6E3L - chains C and I of the 6 polymer chains in the assembly; structure by X-ray diffraction, 3.80 A resolution.

Chain C:
Molecule: Interferon gamma receptor 1
From: Homo sapiens
UniProtKB: P15260 (INGR1_HUMAN); residues 1-229 here correspond to UniProt positions 18-246 (UniProt number = residue number + 17)
Sequence (242 residues; row label = number of the first residue in the row; numbers below 1 keep their minus sign (Gly-1 is residue -1)):
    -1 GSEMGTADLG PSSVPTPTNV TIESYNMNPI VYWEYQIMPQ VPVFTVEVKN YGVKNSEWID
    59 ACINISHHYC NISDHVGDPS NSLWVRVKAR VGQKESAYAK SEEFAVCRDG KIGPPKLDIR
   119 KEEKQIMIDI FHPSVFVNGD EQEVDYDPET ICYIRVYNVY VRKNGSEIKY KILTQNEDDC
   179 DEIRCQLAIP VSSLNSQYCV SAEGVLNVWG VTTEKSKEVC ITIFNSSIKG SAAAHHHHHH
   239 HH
Unresolved in the structure: -1 to 10, 138-146, 224-240
Sequence notes: expression tag (-1 to 0, 230-240); engineered mutation Ile149 (Thr166 in P15260), Lys161 (Met178 in P15260), Lys167 (Gln184 in P15260), Asn174 (Lys191 in P15260), Arg182 (Gln199 in P15260), Asn205 (His222 in P15260)
Cystine bridges: Cys60-Cys68, Cys105-Cys150, Cys178-Cys183, Cys197-Cys218
Glycans and other covalent adducts: N-acetylglucosamine (NAG) linked to Asn69
Swiss-Prot annotation at these positions:
  - glycosylation (N-linked (GlcNAc...) asparagine): Asn17, Asn62, Asn69, Asn162, Asn223

Chain I:
Molecule: Interferon gamma receptor 2
From: Homo sapiens
UniProtKB: P38484 (INGR2_HUMAN); residues 28-247 here = UniProt positions 28-247
Sequence (233 residues; row label = number of the first residue in the row):
    26 GSSQLPAPQH PKIRLYNAEQ VLSWEPVALS NSTRPVVYQV QFKYTDSKWF TADIMSIGVN
    86 CTQITATECD FTAASPSAGF PMDFNVTLRL RAELGALHSA WVTMPWFQHY RNVTVGPPEN
   146 IEVTPGEGSL IIRFSSPFDI ADTSTAFFCY YVHYWEKGGI QQVKGPFRSN SISLDNLKPS
   206 RVYCLQVQAQ LLWNKSNIFR VGHLSNISCY ETMADASTEL QQAAAHHHHH HHH
Unresolved in the structure: 26-27, 241-258
Sequence notes: expression tag (26-27, 248-258)
Cystine bridges: Cys86-Cys94, Cys209-Cys234
Glycans and other covalent adducts: cysteine (CYS) linked to Cys174; N-acetylglucosamine (NAG) linked to Asn85, Asn110, Asn137
Small-molecule neighbours: cysteine (CYS): Phe172, Pro191, Arg193, Leu217
Swiss-Prot annotation at these positions:
  - glycosylation (N-linked (GlcNAc...) asparagine): Asn56, Asn85, Asn110, Asn137, Asn219, Asn231
  - natural variant: Arg114 (R114C: In IMD28), Ser124 (S124F: In IMD28), Gly141 (G141R: In IMD28), Thr168 (T168N: In IMD28), Asn222 to Ser230 (deletion: In IMD28), Gly227 (G227R: In IMD28)
  - mutagenesis: Asn110 (N110Q: Complete inhibition of transport to the cell membrane), Asn137 (N137Q: Complete inhibition of transport to the cell membrane), Thr168 (T168A/Q: Does not affect function), Asn231 (N231Q: Complete inhibition of transport to the cell membrane)
Reported in the primary citation:
  - disease-associated variants - T168N: abolished binding to IFNgamma

How chain C and chain I interact:
Residue-residue contacts (32; chain C residue first):
  Arg153(C) - Ala166(I)  hydrogen bond (side chain-backbone)
  Arg153(C) - Asp167(I)
  Arg153(C) - Thr168(I)
  Val159(C) - Arg158(I)  hydrogen bond (backbone-side chain)
  Lys161(C) - Thr149(I)  hydrogen bond
  Lys161(C) - Arg158(I)
  Ser164(C) - Glu147(I)  hydrogen bond
  Ser164(C) - Arg158(I)
  Ile166(C) - Arg158(I)
  Ile166(C) - Ser160(I)
  Lys167(C) - Asp164(I)  salt bridge
  Lys167(C) - Asn195(I)
  Tyr168(C) - Ser194(I)
  Tyr168(C) - Asn195(I)
  Tyr168(C) - Ser196(I)  hydrogen bond
  Lys169(C) - Asp164(I)  salt bridge
  Lys169(C) - Ile165(I)  hydrogen bond (side chain-backbone)
  Lys169(C) - Thr168(I)
  Leu171(C) - Thr168(I)
  Leu171(C) - Ser169(I)
  Gln173(C) - Ser169(I)
  Ile187(C) - Ser196(I)
  Pro188(C) - Ile156(I)
  Pro188(C) - Ser196(I)
  Pro188(C) - Ile197(I)
  Pro188(C) - Ser198(I)
  Val189(C) - Ile156(I)
  Ser190(C) - Thr149(I)
  Ser190(C) - Pro150(I)
  Ser191(C) - Glu152(I)  hydrogen bond
  Leu192(C) - Pro150(I)
  Leu192(C) - Met238(I)  hydrophobic
Interface residues without a listed pair, chain C (19 interface residues in all): Lys122, Ala186, Tyr196
Interface residues without a listed pair, chain I (21 interface residues in all): Gly151, Phe159

Overview:
19 residues of chain C and 21 residues of chain I are in contact; the contacts include 7 hydrogen bonds and 2
salt bridges. Polar contacts include Lys167(C)-Asp164(I), Lys169(C)-Asp164(I) and Arg153(C)-Ala166(I). Bound
to chain I: cysteine. Covalently linked N-acetylglucosamine: at Asn69(C). The paper reports that T168N of
chain I abolishes binding to IFNgamma.
Chain C is Interferon gamma receptor 1 and chain I is Interferon gamma receptor 2, both from Homo sapiens; the
structure, Interferon gamma signalling complex with IFNGR1 and IFNGR2, was determined by X-ray diffraction,
deposited together with 6E3K.
